PDB entry 6XJQ | X-ray diffraction, 1.71 A resolution | chains H and L of the 3 polymer chains in the assembly

# Chain H
Molecule: Fab HAVx Heavy Chain
From: Homo sapiens
Notes: antibody fragment or engineered binder
Chain sequence (258 residues; each row starts with the number of its first residue; numbers below 1 keep their minus sign (Met-22 is residue -22)):
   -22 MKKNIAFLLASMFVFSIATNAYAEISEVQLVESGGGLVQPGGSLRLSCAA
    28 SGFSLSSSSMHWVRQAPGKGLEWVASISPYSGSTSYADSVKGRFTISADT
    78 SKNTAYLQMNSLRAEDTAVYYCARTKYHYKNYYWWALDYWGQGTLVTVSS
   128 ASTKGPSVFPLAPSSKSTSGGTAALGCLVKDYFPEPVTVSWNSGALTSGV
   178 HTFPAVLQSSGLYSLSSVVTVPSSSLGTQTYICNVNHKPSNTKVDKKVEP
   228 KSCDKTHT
Unresolved in the structure: -22 to 2, 231-235
Cystine bridges: Cys25-Cys99, Cys154-Cys210

# Chain L
Molecule: Fab HAVx Light Chain
From: Homo sapiens
Notes: antibody fragment or engineered binder
Chain sequence (238 residues; each row starts with the number of its first residue; numbers below 1 keep their minus sign (Met-22 is residue -22)):
   -22 MKKNIAFLLASMFVFSIATNAYASDIQMTQSPSSLSASVGDRVTITCRAS
    28 QSVYYSVAWYQQKPGKAPKLLIYSASYLYSGVPSRFSGSRSGTDFTLTIS
    78 SLQPEDFATYYCQQYRRRPITFGQGTKVEIKRTVAAPSVFIFPPSDEQLK
   128 SGTASVVCLLNNFYPREAKVQWKVDNALQSGNSQESVTEQDSKDSTYSLS
   178 STLTLSKADYEKHKVYACEVTHQGLSSPVTKSFNRGEC
Unresolved in the structure: -22 to 0, 215
Cystine bridges: Cys24-Cys89, Cys135-Cys195

# How chain H and chain L interact
Pairs across the interface - 61 pairs, chain H then chain L:
  Gln42(H) - Gln39(L)  hydrogen bond
  Gln42(H) - Tyr88(L)  hydrogen bond
  Lys46(H) - Tyr88(L)
  Gly47(H) - Tyr88(L)
  Leu48(H) - Tyr88(L)  hydrophobic
  Leu48(H) - Phe99(L)
  Trp50(H) - Pro96(L)  hydrophobic
  Trp50(H) - Ile97(L)  hydrophobic
  Tyr98(H) - Gln39(L)  hydrogen bond
  Tyr98(H) - Lys43(L)  hydrogen bond (side chain-backbone)
  Tyr98(H) - Ala44(L)  hydrophobic
  Trp111(H) - Tyr92(L)
  Trp111(H) - Arg95(L)
  Trp112(H) - Tyr50(L)  hydrophobic
  Trp112(H) - Tyr92(L)  hydrophobic
  Ala113(H) - Ala35(L)  hydrophobic
  Ala113(H) - Tyr37(L)
  Ala113(H) - Leu47(L)  hydrophobic
  Leu114(H) - Tyr37(L)  hydrogen bond (backbone-side chain)
  Leu114(H) - Leu47(L)
  Asp115(H) - Leu47(L)
  Asp115(H) - Tyr56(L)
  Trp117(H) - Tyr37(L)
  Trp117(H) - Ala44(L)  hydrophobic
  Trp117(H) - Pro45(L)
  Gly118(H) - Ala44(L)
  Phe136(H) - Ser122(L)
  Phe136(H) - Glu124(L)
  Phe136(H) - Gln125(L)
  Pro137(H) - Ser122(L)
  Pro137(H) - Glu124(L)
  Leu138(H) - Phe119(L)
  Leu138(H) - Val134(L)  hydrophobic
  Ala139(H) - Phe119(L)
  Lys143(H) - Ser209(L)  hydrogen bond (side chain-backbone)
  Ser144(H) - Phe117(L)
  Ala151(H) - Phe117(L)  hydrophobic
  Ala151(H) - Phe119(L)
  Leu155(H) - Ser132(L)
  Lys157(H) - Gln125(L)
  Lys157(H) - Thr130(L)
  Lys157(H) - Ser132(L)
  His178(H) - Asn138(L)
  His178(H) - Asn139(L)  hydrogen bond
  His178(H) - Asp168(L)
  His178(H) - Ser175(L)  hydrogen bond
  Phe180(H) - Leu136(L)  hydrophobic
  Phe180(H) - Ser163(L)
  Phe180(H) - Thr165(L)
  Phe180(H) - Ser175(L)
  Phe180(H) - Leu176(L)
  Phe180(H) - Ser177(L)
  Pro181(H) - Ser163(L)  hydrogen bond (backbone-side chain)
  Pro181(H) - Val164(L)
  Val183(H) - Gln161(L)
  Val183(H) - Glu162(L)
  Leu184(H) - Gln161(L)
  Gln185(H) - Gln161(L)
  Val195(H) - Leu136(L)  hydrophobic
  Thr197(H) - Asn138(L)
  Cys230(H) - Glu214(L)
Other interface residues (no listed pair), chain H (42 interface residues in all): Val40, Ser62, Arg101, Tyr110, Pro140, Ser146, Thr149, Leu152, Thr179, Ser193, Lys223
Other interface residues (no listed pair), chain L (41 interface residues in all): Gln90, Ser128, Thr181, Lys208

# In short
42 residues of chain H face 41 of chain L across their interface; the contacts include 9 hydrogen bonds. Polar
contacts include Gln42(H)-Gln39(L), Gln42(H)-Tyr88(L) and Tyr98(H)-Gln39(L).
Chain H is Fab HAVx Heavy Chain and chain L is Fab HAVx Light Chain, both from Homo sapiens; the structure,
Crystal structure of a self-alkylating ribozyme - alkylated form with biotinylated epoxide substrate, was
determined by X-ray diffraction together with 6XJW, 6XJY and 6XJZ from the same study.
